Entry 2AST (X-ray diffraction, 2.30 A resolution); this record covers chains C and D of the 4 polymer chains in the assembly.

# Chain C
Protein: Cyclin-dependent kinases regulatory subunit 1
Source organism: Homo sapiens
UniProtKB: P61024 (CKS1_HUMAN); residues 3005-3073 here correspond to UniProt positions 5-73 (UniProt number = residue number - 3000)
Chain sequence (69 residues; row label = number of the first residue in the row):
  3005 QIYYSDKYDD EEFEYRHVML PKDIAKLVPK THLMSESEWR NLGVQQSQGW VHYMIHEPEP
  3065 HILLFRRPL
Ligand contacts: benzamidine (BEN): Tyr3057, Met3058, Arg3070

# Chain D
Protein: Cyclin-dependent kinase inhibitor 1B
UniProtKB: P46527 (CDN1B_HUMAN); residues 4181-4190 here correspond to UniProt positions 181-190 (UniProt number = residue number - 4000)
Chain sequence (10 residues; numbered 4181 to 4190; the number before each row is that of its first residue):
  4181 AGSVEQTPKK
Modified / non-standard residues: Thr4187 (phosphothreonine; TPO)
Curated features (UniProtKB/Swiss-Prot):
  - modified residue: Thr4187 (Phosphothreonine)

# Interface between chain C and chain D
Residue-residue contacts (18; chain C residue first):
  Tyr3008(C) - Thr4187(D)
  Tyr3008(C) - Pro4188(D)
  Tyr3008(C) - Lys4190(D)  hydrogen bond (backbone-side chain)
  Asp3010(C) - Lys4190(D)  salt bridge
  Lys3011(C) - Thr4187(D)
  Arg3020(C) - Thr4187(D)
  Arg3044(C) - Glu4185(D)  salt bridge
  Gln3049(C) - Gln4186(D)
  Gln3049(C) - Thr4187(D)
  Gln3049(C) - Pro4188(D)
  Gln3050(C) - Glu4185(D)
  Gln3050(C) - Gln4186(D)  hydrogen bond (backbone-backbone)
  Gln3050(C) - Thr4187(D)
  Ser3051(C) - Glu4185(D)
  Ser3051(C) - Gln4186(D)
  Ser3051(C) - Thr4187(D)
  Gln3052(C) - Glu4185(D)  hydrogen bond
  Trp3054(C) - Thr4187(D)
Other interface residues (no listed pair), chain C (12 interface residues in all): Ser3009, Glu3040

# Overview
12 residues of chain C and 5 residues of chain D are in contact, with 3 hydrogen bonds and 2 salt bridges.
Among the polar pairs are Asp3010(C)-Lys4190(D), Arg3044(C)-Glu4185(D) and Tyr3008(C)-Lys4190(D). Ligands of
chain C: benzamidine.
Chain C is Cyclin-dependent kinases regulatory subunit 1 (Homo sapiens) and chain D is Cyclin-dependent kinase
inhibitor 1B; the structure, Crystal structure of Skp1-Skp2-Cks1 in complex with a p27 peptide, was determined
by X-ray diffraction together with 2ASS from the same study.
